7KHA - chains D and J of the 12 polymer chains in the assembly; structure by electron microscopy, 3.13 A resolution.

# Chain D
Name: CRISPR-associated protein, TM1801 family
Source organism: Desulfovibrio vulgaris (strain Hildenborough / ATCC 29579 / DSM 644 / NCIMB 8303)
Reference sequence: Q72WF7 (Q72WF7_DESVH); numbering as in UniProt (aligned over 1-290)
Amino-acid sequence (290 residues; numbered 1 to 290; the number before each row is that of its first residue):
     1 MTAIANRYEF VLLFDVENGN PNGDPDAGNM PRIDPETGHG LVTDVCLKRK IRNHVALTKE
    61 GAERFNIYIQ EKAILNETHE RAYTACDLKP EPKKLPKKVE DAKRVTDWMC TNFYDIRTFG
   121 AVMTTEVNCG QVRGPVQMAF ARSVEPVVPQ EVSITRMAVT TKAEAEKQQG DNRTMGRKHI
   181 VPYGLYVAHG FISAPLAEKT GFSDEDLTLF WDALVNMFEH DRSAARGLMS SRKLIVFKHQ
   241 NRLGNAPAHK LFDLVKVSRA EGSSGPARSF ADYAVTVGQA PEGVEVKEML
Disordered / not traced: 167-170

# Chain J
Molecule: 45-nt RNA strand
Source organism: Desulfovibrio vulgaris str. Hildenborough
Sequence (45 nucleotides; row label = number of the first residue in the row):
     1 UGGAUUGAAA CGCCAUGCUC AGGCUGGCGA GUGCGCCACU CAUCA

# Interface between chain D and chain J
Contacting residue pairs (49; chain D residue first):
  Asn22(D) with G23(J), hydrogen bond to the phosphate; C24(J), hydrogen bond to the phosphate
  Gly23(D) with G23(J), sugar contact; C24(J), hydrogen bond to the phosphate
  Pro25(D) with G23(J), base contact
  Gly28(D) with G23(J), base contact
  Asn29(D) with G23(J), hydrogen bond to the sugar; C24(J), base contact
  Arg32(D) with G23(J), salt bridge to the phosphate
  Thr43(D) with G23(J), hydrogen bond to the phosphate
  Val45(D) with A21(J), sugar contact; G22(J), phosphate contact
  Cys46(D) with G22(J), hydrogen bond to the sugar
  Lys48(D) with A21(J), salt bridge to the phosphate
  Arg49(D) with G22(J), salt bridge to the phosphate
  Arg52(D) with A21(J), salt bridge to the phosphate
  Phe119(D) with C20(J), sugar contact; A21(J), phosphate contact
  Gly120(D) with C20(J), sugar contact
  Ala121(D) with U19(J), hydrogen bond to the sugar; C20(J), sugar contact
  Val122(D) with U19(J), sugar contact; C20(J), sugar contact
  Gln131(D) with U19(J), hydrogen bond to the base
  Val132(D) with U19(J), hydrogen bond to the sugar; C20(J), sugar contact
  Arg133(D) with U19(J), phosphate contact; C20(J), phosphate contact
  Gln137(D) with C20(J), hydrogen bond to the phosphate
  Ile154(D) with G27(J), sugar contact; G29(J), phosphate contact
  Thr155(D) with G27(J), hydrogen bond to the sugar; C28(J), sugar contact; G29(J), hydrogen bond to the phosphate
  Arg156(D) with G26(J), base contact; G27(J), phosphate contact; C28(J), phosphate contact
  Met157(D) with C28(J), hydrogen bond to the phosphate
  Arg173(D) with C28(J), base contact; G29(J), base contact
  Met175(D) with G29(J), base contact
  Gly176(D) with G27(J), base contact
  Arg177(D) with G27(J), base contact
  Ser223(D) with U25(J), hydrogen bond to the phosphate; G26(J), phosphate contact
  Ala224(D) with G26(J), hydrogen bond to the phosphate
  Ala225(D) with U25(J), phosphate contact
  Arg226(D) with C24(J), hydrogen bond to the phosphate; U25(J), salt bridge to the phosphate
Interface residues without a listed pair, chain D (33 interface residues in all): Asp24

# Summary
Chain D and chain J form an interface of 33 and 11 residues respectively; the contacts include 16 hydrogen
bonds and 5 salt bridges. Polar pairs include Gln131(D)-U19(J), Asn29(D)-G23(J) and Cys46(D)-G22(J).
Here chain D is CRISPR-associated protein, TM1801 family (Desulfovibrio vulgaris (strain Hildenborough / ATCC
29579 / DSM 644 / NCIMB 8303)) and chain J is a 45-nt RNA strand (Desulfovibrio vulgaris str. Hildenborough).
Entry 7KHA (Cryo-EM Structure of the Desulfovibrio vulgaris Type I-C Apo Cascade) was determined by electron
microscopy.
